PDB entry 7ZKR | X-ray diffraction, 1.10 A resolution | chains A and B

== Chain A ==
Molecule: Gamma-aminobutyric acid receptor-associated protein
Source organism: Homo sapiens
UniProtKB: O95166 (GBRAP_HUMAN); numbering as in UniProt (aligned over 1-117)
Amino-acid sequence (119 residues; each row starts with the number of its first residue; numbers below 1 keep their minus sign (Gly-1 is residue -1)):
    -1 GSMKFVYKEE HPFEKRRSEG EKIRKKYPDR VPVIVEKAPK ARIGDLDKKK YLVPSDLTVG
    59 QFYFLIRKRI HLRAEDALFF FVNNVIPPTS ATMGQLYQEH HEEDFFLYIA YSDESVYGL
Disordered / not traced: -1 to 0, 116-117
Differences from the reference sequence: expression tag (-1 to 0)
Curated features (UniProtKB/Swiss-Prot):
  - region: Met1 to Arg22 (Interaction with beta-tubulin), Ala36 to Ile68 (Interaction with GABRG2), Lys48 to Leu50 (Interaction with LIR (LC3 nteracting Region) motif of ATG3)
  - site: Glu17 (Interaction with LIR (LC3 nteracting Region) motif of ATG3), Arg28 (Interaction with LIR (LC3 nteracting Region) motif of ATG3), Gly116, Leu117 (Cleavage)
  - lipidation: Gly116 (Phosphatidylethanolamine amidated glycine)
  - mutagenesis: Lys24 (K24Q: No effect on WDFY3-binding. Impaired WDFY3-binding, but no effect on SQSTM1-binding; when associated with H-25 and H-54), Tyr25 (Y25H: No effect on WDFY3-binding. Impaired WDFY3-binding, but no effect on SQSTM1-binding; when associated with Q-24 and H-54), Tyr49 to Leu50 (Inhibits interaction with TECPR2), Asp54 (D54H: No effect on WDFY3-binding. Impaired WDFY3-binding, but no effect on SQSTM1-binding; when associated with Q-24 and H-25), Arg67 (R67A: No effect on interaction with TECPR2), Gly116 (G116A: Impairs localization at the autophagosomal membrane)

== Chain B ==
Molecule: Pen3-ortho
Amino-acid sequence (14 residues; row label = number of the first residue in the row; numbering starts at 0):
     0 XDAXYTWECL AWPX
Disordered / not traced: 0
Glycans and other covalent adducts: ortho-xylene (OXE) linked to LE1_3, Cys8
Modified positions: ACE (acetyl group) at position 0; LE1 (3-sulfanyl-L-valine) at position 3; NH2 (amino group) at position 13
What the authors report for this chain:
  - mutagenesis - D1DEL, E7A (2- to 6-fold): decreased binding to Gamma-aminobutyric acid receptor-associated protein (chain A)

== How chain A and chain B interact ==
Contacting residue pairs - 27 pairs, chain A then chain B:
  Glu17(A) with Trp11(B)
  Ile21(A) with Trp11(B), hydrophobic
  Tyr25(A) with Pro12(B), hydrophobic
  Pro30(A) with Trp11(B), hydrophobic
  Leu44(A) with Trp6(B), hydrophobic
  Lys48(A) with Trp11(B)
  Tyr49(A) with Trp6(B), hydrophobic; Leu9(B); Trp11(B)
  Leu50(A) with Cys8(B); Leu9(B), hydrogen bond (backbone-backbone); Trp11(B), hydrophobic; Pro12(B)
  Pro52(A) with Tyr4(B), hydrophobic; Cys8(B), hydrophobic; Leu9(B)
  Asp54(A) with Tyr4(B), hydrogen bond
  Leu55(A) with Tyr4(B), hydrophobic
  Gln59(A) with Tyr4(B)
  Phe60(A) with Leu9(B), hydrophobic
  Leu63(A) with Tyr4(B); Thr5(B); Trp6(B); Leu9(B), hydrophobic
  Ile64(A) with Trp6(B), hydrophobic
  Arg67(A) with Trp6(B)
  Phe104(A) with Trp11(B), hydrophobic
Also at the interface, not in a pair above, chain A (18 interface residues in all): Val51
Also at the interface, not in a pair above, chain B (8 interface residues in all): Ala10
Interface features reported in the paper:
  - interface residues, chain B: Trp6(B), Leu9(B), Trp11(B)

== In short ==
Chain A and chain B form an interface of 18 and 8 residues respectively; the contacts include 2 hydrogen
bonds. Among the polar pairs are Asp54(A)-Tyr4(B) and Leu50(A)-Leu9(B). From the paper: D1DEL and E7A of chain
B reduce binding to Gamma-aminobutyric acid receptor-associated protein (chain A); interface residues Trp6(B),
Leu9(B) and Trp11(B).
Here chain A is Gamma-aminobutyric acid receptor-associated protein (Homo sapiens) and chain B is Pen3-ortho.
Entry 7ZKR (Human GABARAP in complex with stapled peptide Pen3-ortho) was determined by X-ray diffraction
together with 7ZL7 from the same study.
